PDB entry 5K82 | X-ray diffraction, 2.91 A resolution | chains A and C

[Chain A (and C)]
Molecule: Apolipoprotein B mRNA editing enzyme, catalytic peptide-like 3G
From: Macaca mulatta
Notes: fragment: (139CQKRDGPH146 replaced by AEAG); chain C of this document is another copy of the same molecule, construct and numbering; everything in this record applies to it too
UniProt: M1GSK9 (M1GSK9_MACMU); residue numbers follow UniProt; this construct covers 1-138, 147-195
Amino-acid sequence (196 residues; row label = number of the first residue in the row; note: 4 numbers in that range are skipped by the numbering (no residue carries them; nothing is unmodelled there); numbers below 1 keep their minus sign (Gly-4 is residue -4)):
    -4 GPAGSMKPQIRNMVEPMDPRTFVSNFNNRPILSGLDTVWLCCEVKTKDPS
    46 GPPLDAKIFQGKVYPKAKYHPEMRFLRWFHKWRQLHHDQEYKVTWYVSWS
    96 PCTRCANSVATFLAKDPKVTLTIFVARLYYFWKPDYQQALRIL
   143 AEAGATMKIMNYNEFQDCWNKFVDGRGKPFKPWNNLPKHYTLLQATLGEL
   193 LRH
Unresolved in the structure: -4 to 3
Construct notes: expression tag (-4 to 0); linker (143-146)
Ion coordination: Zn2+: His65, Cys97, Cys100
What the authors report for this chain:
  - self-association interface (contacts with another copy of this molecule); pairs are residue here / residue on that copy: Trp127-Lys180, Leu184-Leu184
  - mutagenesis - Y124A: abolished binding to 10 nt poly-dT ssDNA
  - mutagenesis - Y124A: abolished binding to RNA
  - mutagenesis - K128D: decreased stability in response to HIV-1 Vif

[Chain A / chain C interface]
Pairs across the interface (25; chain A residue first):
  Pro25(A) - Leu184(C)  hydrophobic
  Ile26(A) - Lys180(C)
  Ile26(A) - His181(C)
  Phe126(A) - Lys180(C)
  Phe126(A) - Thr183(C)
  Phe126(A) - Leu184(C)  hydrophobic
  Trp127(A) - Lys180(C)
  Trp127(A) - Thr183(C)
  Asn177(A) - Ile26(C)
  Lys180(A) - Ile26(C)
  Lys180(A) - Phe126(C)
  Lys180(A) - Trp127(C)
  His181(A) - Ile26(C)
  Leu184(A) - Phe126(C)  hydrophobic
  Leu184(A) - Thr188(C)
  Ala187(A) - Ala187(C)
  Ala187(A) - Thr188(C)
  Ala187(A) - Glu191(C)
  Thr188(A) - Leu184(C)
  Thr188(A) - Ala187(C)
  Gly190(A) - Glu191(C)
  Glu191(A) - Ala187(C)
  Glu191(A) - Gly190(C)
  Glu191(A) - Glu191(C)
  Arg194(A) - Arg194(C)
Also at the interface, not in a pair above, chain A (15 interface residues in all): Gln132, Thr183
Also at the interface, not in a pair above, chain C (15 interface residues in all): Pro25, Asn177, Pro179

[Summary]
The chain A/chain C interface involves 15 residues from each chain. His65(A), Cys97(A) and Cys100(A) form the
Zn2+ site. The paper reports that Y124A of chain A abolishes binding to 10 nt poly-dT ssDNA; a
self-association interface involving Trp127(A), Lys180(A) and Leu184(A).
Chain A and chain C are both Apolipoprotein B mRNA editing enzyme, catalytic peptide-like 3G (Macaca mulatta);
the structure, Crystal Structure of a Primate APOBEC3G N-Terminal Domain, was determined by X-ray diffraction
(same publication as 5K81 and 5K83).
